PDB entry 1DD4 | X-ray diffraction, 2.40 A resolution | chains A and B of the 4 polymer chains in the assembly

[Chain A (and B)]
Molecule: 50S ribosomal protein L7/L12
From: Thermotoga maritima
Notes: chain B of this document is another copy of the same molecule, construct and numbering; everything in this record applies to it too
Reference sequence: P29396 (RL7_THEMA); residue numbers follow UniProt; this construct covers 1-128
Amino-acid sequence (128 residues; row label = number of the first residue in the row):
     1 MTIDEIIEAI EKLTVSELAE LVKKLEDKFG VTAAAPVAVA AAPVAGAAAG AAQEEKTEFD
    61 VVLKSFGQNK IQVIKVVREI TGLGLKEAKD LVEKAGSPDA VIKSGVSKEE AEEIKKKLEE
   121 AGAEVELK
Residues lining bound ligands:
  - hexatantalum dodecabromide (TBR), molecule 1: Lys12, Leu13, Thr14, Ala51, Ala52, Glu55, Thr57
  - hexatantalum dodecabromide (TBR), molecule 2: Lys103, Val106, Glu110
From the paper describing this entry:
  - self-association interface (contacts with another copy of this molecule); pairs are residue here / residue on that copy: Asp4-Lys24 (salt bridge), Glu11-Lys28, Glu17-Lys103 (salt bridge)

[Chain A / chain B interface]
Contacting residue pairs - 79 pairs, chain A then chain B:
  Met1(A) - Gly82(B)
  Met1(A) - Leu83(B)  hydrophobic
  Met1(A) - Gly84(B)
  Met1(A) - Lys86(B)
  Met1(A) - Glu87(B)  hydrogen bond (backbone-side chain)
  Glu5(A) - Arg78(B)  salt bridge
  Glu5(A) - Gly82(B)
  Glu5(A) - Leu83(B)
  Glu5(A) - Gly84(B)
  Ala9(A) - Thr81(B)
  Ala9(A) - Gly82(B)
  Lys12(A) - Ile80(B)
  Lys12(A) - Thr81(B)
  Lys12(A) - Gly82(B)
  Lys12(A) - Lys103(B)  hydrogen bond (backbone-side chain)
  Leu13(A) - Lys103(B)
  Thr14(A) - Lys103(B)
  Thr14(A) - Ser104(B)  hydrogen bond (side chain-backbone)
  Thr14(A) - Gly105(B)
  Thr14(A) - Val106(B)
  Val15(A) - Val15(B)  hydrophobic
  Val15(A) - Ser16(B)
  Ser16(A) - Ala49(B)
  Ser16(A) - Glu58(B)  hydrogen bond
  Ser16(A) - Gly105(B)
  Glu17(A) - Lys103(B)  salt bridge
  Glu17(A) - Ser104(B)  hydrogen bond (side chain-backbone)
  Ala19(A) - Val15(B)  hydrophobic
  Ala19(A) - Ala45(B)
  Ala19(A) - Gly46(B)
  Ala19(A) - Ala49(B)  hydrophobic
  Glu20(A) - Gly46(B)
  Glu20(A) - Ala49(B)
  Glu20(A) - Gly50(B)
  Glu20(A) - Ser104(B)
  Val22(A) - Ala42(B)  hydrophobic
  Lys23(A) - Pro43(B)
  Lys23(A) - Gly46(B)
  Lys23(A) - Ala47(B)
  Glu26(A) - Val39(B)
  Glu26(A) - Ala42(B)
  Glu26(A) - Pro43(B)
  Ala35(A) - Val39(B)  hydrophobic
  Val39(A) - Glu26(B)
  Val39(A) - Val31(B)  hydrophobic
  Val39(A) - Ala35(B)  hydrophobic
  Ala42(A) - Val22(B)  hydrophobic
  Ala42(A) - Glu26(B)
  Pro43(A) - Lys23(B)
  Pro43(A) - Glu26(B)
  Ala45(A) - Ala19(B)  hydrophobic
  Gly46(A) - Ala19(B)
  Gly46(A) - Glu20(B)
  Gly46(A) - Lys23(B)
  Ala49(A) - Ser16(B)
  Thr57(A) - Ser107(B)
  Thr57(A) - Glu110(B)
  Glu58(A) - Ser16(B)  hydrogen bond
  Glu58(A) - Glu58(B)
  Glu79(A) - Lys12(B)
  Ile80(A) - Lys12(B)
  Thr81(A) - Ala9(B)
  Thr81(A) - Lys12(B)
  Gly82(A) - Glu5(B)
  Gly82(A) - Ala9(B)
  Gly82(A) - Lys12(B)
  Leu83(A) - Met1(B)  hydrophobic
  Gly84(A) - Met1(B)  hydrogen bond (backbone-side chain)
  Glu87(A) - Met1(B)  hydrogen bond (side chain-backbone)
  Lys103(A) - Lys12(B)  hydrogen bond (side chain-backbone)
  Lys103(A) - Thr14(B)  hydrogen bond
  Lys103(A) - Glu17(B)  salt bridge
  Ser104(A) - Thr14(B)  hydrogen bond (backbone-side chain)
  Ser104(A) - Glu17(B)  hydrogen bond (backbone-side chain)
  Gly105(A) - Thr14(B)
  Gly105(A) - Ser16(B)
  Val106(A) - Thr14(B)
  Ser107(A) - Thr57(B)
  Glu109(A) - Lys56(B)  salt bridge
Other interface residues (no listed pair), chain A (41 interface residues in all): Glu8, Val31, Ala38, Ile102, Glu110
Other interface residues (no listed pair), chain B (42 interface residues in all): Leu13, Ala38

[Overview]
Chain A and chain B form an interface of 41 and 42 residues respectively, with 12 hydrogen bonds and 4 salt
bridges. Among the polar pairs are Glu5(A)-Arg78(B), Glu17(A)-Lys103(B) and Glu109(A)-Lys56(B). Chain A binds
hexatantalum dodecabromide. The paper reports a self-association interface involving Asp4(A), Glu11(A) and
Glu17(A) among others.
Chain A and chain B are both 50S ribosomal protein L7/L12 (Thermotoga maritima); the structure, Crystal
structure of ribosomal protein l12 from thermotoga maritim, was determined by X-ray diffraction (same
publication as 1DD3).
